Entry 7R3B (X-ray diffraction, 2.82 A resolution); this record covers chains A and B of the 4 polymer chains in the assembly.

== Chain A (and B) ==
Protein: S-adenosylmethionine synthase
Source organism: Lactiplantibacillus plantarum
Notes: EC 2.5.1.6; chain B of this document is another copy of the same molecule, construct and numbering; everything in this record applies to it too
UniProt: A0A0G9F5E5 (A0A0G9F5E5_LACPN); residues 1-395 here = UniProt positions 1-395
Chain sequence (401 residues; numbered 1 to 401; the number before each row is that of its first residue):
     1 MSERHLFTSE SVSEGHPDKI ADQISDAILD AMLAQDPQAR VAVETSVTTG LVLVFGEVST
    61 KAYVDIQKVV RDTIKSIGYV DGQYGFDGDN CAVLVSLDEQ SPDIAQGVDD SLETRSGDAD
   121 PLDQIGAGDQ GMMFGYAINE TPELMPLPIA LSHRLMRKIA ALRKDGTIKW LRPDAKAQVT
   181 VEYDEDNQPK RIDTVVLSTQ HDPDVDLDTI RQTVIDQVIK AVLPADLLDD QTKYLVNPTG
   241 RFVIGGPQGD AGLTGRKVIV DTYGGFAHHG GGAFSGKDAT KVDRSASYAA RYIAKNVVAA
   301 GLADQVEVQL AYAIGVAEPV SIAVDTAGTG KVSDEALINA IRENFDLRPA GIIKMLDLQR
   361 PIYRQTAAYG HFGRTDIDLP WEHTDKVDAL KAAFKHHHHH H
Disordered / not traced: 1-2, 102-128, 394-401 (chain B: 1-2, 100-128, 394-401)
Differences from the reference sequence: expression tag (396-401)
Bound ions: K+: Asp18, Ala251 (together with (diphosphono)aminophosphonic acid) (shared with Glu44(B) of chain B)
Residues lining bound ligands:
  - phenylalanine (PHE): Leu302, Val332, Ala336, Ala340, Leu390, Lys391, Ala392, Ala393
  - (diphosphono)aminophosphonic acid (PPK), molecule 1: Glu10, His16, Asp18, Lys176, Asp250, Ala251, Arg256, Lys257
  - (diphosphono)aminophosphonic acid (PPK), molecule 2: Glu44, Gly272, Ala273, Lys277, Asp283

== Interface between chain A and chain B ==
Pairs across the interface - 80 pairs, chain A then chain B:
  Glu3(A) with Ser321(B); Ile322(B), hydrogen bond (side chain-backbone); Ile338(B); Arg342(B), salt bridge
  Arg4(A) with Ser321(B), hydrogen bond (backbone-side chain)
  Leu6(A) with Gln309(B); Val320(B), hydrophobic; Ser321(B), hydrogen bond (backbone-side chain)
  Phe7(A) with Phe134(B), hydrophobic; Gln309(B)
  Thr8(A) with Gln130(B); Met132(B), hydrogen bond (backbone-side chain)
  Glu44(A) with Ala251(B); Leu253(B); Arg256(B), salt bridge
  Ser46(A) with Ser46(B), hydrogen bond; Phe55(B)
  Thr48(A) with Phe55(B)
  Thr49(A) with Asp98(B), hydrogen bond
  Leu53(A) with Leu53(B), hydrophobic
  Phe55(A) with Ser46(B); Thr48(B)
  Glu57(A) with Gly249(B); Asp250(B); Ala251(B)
  Asp98(A) with Thr49(B)
  Asp129(A) with Glu10(B); Gln178(B), hydrogen bond
  Gln130(A) with Thr8(B); Gln178(B); Thr180(B), hydrogen bond; Thr194(B); Val196(B)
  Met132(A) with Phe7(B), hydrophobic; Thr8(B), hydrogen bond (side chain-backbone)
  Phe134(A) with Phe7(B), hydrophobic
  Gln178(A) with Asp129(B), hydrogen bond; Gln130(B)
  Thr180(A) with Gln130(B), hydrogen bond
  Thr194(A) with Gln130(B)
  Val196(A) with Gln130(B)
  Gly249(A) with Glu57(B)
  Asp250(A) with Glu57(B)
  Ala251(A) with Glu44(B); Phe55(B), hydrophobic; Glu57(B)
  Leu253(A) with Glu44(B); Ser46(B); Leu253(B), hydrophobic
  Thr254(A) with Arg256(B), hydrogen bond (backbone-side chain)
  Gly255(A) with Arg256(B)
  Arg256(A) with Glu44(B), salt bridge; Thr254(B), hydrogen bond (side chain-backbone); Ala273(B)
  Ile259(A) with His269(B); Gly270(B); Gly271(B)
  Gly265(A) with His268(B), hydrogen bond (backbone-side chain); His269(B)
  Phe266(A) with His268(B), hydrogen bond (backbone-side chain)
  Ala267(A) with His268(B), hydrogen bond (backbone-side chain)
  His268(A) with Gly265(B), hydrogen bond (side chain-backbone); Phe266(B), hydrogen bond (side chain-backbone); Ala267(B), hydrogen bond (side chain-backbone); His268(B)
  His269(A) with Ile259(B); Gly265(B)
  Gly270(A) with Ile259(B)
  Gly271(A) with Ile259(B)
  Ala273(A) with Arg256(B)
  Gln309(A) with Leu6(B); Phe7(B)
  Val320(A) with Leu6(B), hydrophobic
  Ser321(A) with Glu3(B); Arg4(B), hydrogen bond (side chain-backbone); Leu6(B)
  Ile322(A) with Glu3(B), hydrogen bond (backbone-side chain)
  Glu335(A) with Glu3(B)
  Ile338(A) with Glu3(B)
  Arg342(A) with Glu3(B), salt bridge
Interface residues without a listed pair, chain A (54 interface residues in all): His5, Glu10, Thr45, Val47, Ser96, Lys176, Pro238, Gly252, Ala311, Ile314
Interface residues without a listed pair, chain B (55 interface residues in all): His5, Thr45, Val47, Leu51, Ser96, Lys176, Leu235, Gly252, Gly255, Lys277, Ala311, Ile314

== Overview ==
54 residues of chain A face 55 of chain B across their interface; the contacts include 21 hydrogen bonds and 4
salt bridges. Among the polar pairs are Glu3(A)-Arg342(B), Glu44(A)-Arg256(B) and Glu3(A)-Ile322(B). Ligands
of chain A: phenylalanine and (diphosphono)aminophosphonic acid.
Chain A and chain B are both S-adenosylmethionine synthase (Lactiplantibacillus plantarum); the structure,
S-adenosylmethionine synthetase from Lactobacillus plantarum complexed with AMPPNP, methionine and SAM, was
determined by X-ray diffraction (same publication as 7R2W).
